Entry 9EBQ (electron microscopy, 3.16 A resolution); this record covers chains B and N of the 5 polymer chains in the assembly.

== Chain B ==
Protein: Guanine nucleotide-binding protein G(I)/G(S)/G(T) subunit beta-1
Source organism: Homo sapiens
UniProtKB: P62873 (GBB1_HUMAN); numbering as in UniProt (aligned over 2-340)
Amino-acid sequence (340 residues; numbered 1 to 340; the number before each row is that of its first residue):
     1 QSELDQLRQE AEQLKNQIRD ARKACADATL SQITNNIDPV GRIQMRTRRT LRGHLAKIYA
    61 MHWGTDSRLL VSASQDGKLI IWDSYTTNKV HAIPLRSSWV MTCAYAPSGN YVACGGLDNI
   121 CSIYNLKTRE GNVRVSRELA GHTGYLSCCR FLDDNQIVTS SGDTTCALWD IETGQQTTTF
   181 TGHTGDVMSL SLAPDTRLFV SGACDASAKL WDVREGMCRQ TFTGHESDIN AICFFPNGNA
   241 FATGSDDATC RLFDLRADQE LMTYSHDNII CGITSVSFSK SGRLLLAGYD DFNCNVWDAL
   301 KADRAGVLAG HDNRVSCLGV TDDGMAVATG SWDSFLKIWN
Unresolved in the structure: 1-3
Construct notes: expression tag (1)
Curated features (UniProtKB/Swiss-Prot):
  - modified residue: Ser2 (N-acetylserine), His266 (Phosphohistidine)
  - natural variant: Leu30 (L30F: In MRD42; uncertain significance), Arg52 (R52G: In MRD42), Gly64 (G64V: In MRD42), Asp76 (D76E: In MRD42; D76G: In MRD42), Gly77 (G77S: In MRD42), Lys78 (K78R: In MRD42), Ile80 (I80N: In MRD42; I80T: In MRD42), His91 (H91R: In MRD42; uncertain significance), Ala92 (A92T: In MRD42), Pro94 (P94S: In MRD42), Leu95 (L95P: In MRD42), Arg96 (R96L: In MRD42), 5 further natural variant entries in UniProt

== Chain N ==
Protein: Nanobody35
Source organism: Lama glama
Notes: antibody fragment or engineered binder
Amino-acid sequence (128 residues; numbered 1 to 128; the number before each row is that of its first residue):
     1 QVQLQESGGG LVQPGGSLRL SCAASGFTFS NYKMNWVRQA PGKGLEWVSD ISQSGASISY
    61 TGSVKGRFTI SRDNAKNTLY LQMNSLKPED TAVYYCARCP APFTRDCFDV TSTTYAYRGQ
   121 GTQVTVSS
Unresolved in the structure: 1, 127-128
Disulfide bonds: Cys22-Cys96, Cys99-Cys107

== Chain B / chain N interface ==
Residue-residue contacts (7; chain B residue first):
  Cys204(B) with Tyr117(N)
  Asp205(B) with Tyr117(N)
  Glu226(B) with Tyr32(N), hydrogen bond; Arg98(N), hydrogen bond (backbone-side chain)
  Ser227(B) with Pro100(N), hydrogen bond (side chain-backbone); Tyr117(N)
  Asp228(B) with Tyr117(N), hydrogen bond
Other interface residues (no listed pair), chain B (10 interface residues in all): Thr184, Ala206, His225, Asp246, Ile270
Other interface residues (no listed pair), chain N (12 interface residues in all): Val2, Phe27, Thr28, Ala101, Pro102, Phe103, Thr114, Ala116

== Summary ==
The interface between chain B and chain N involves 10 residues on one side and 12 on the other; the contacts
include 4 hydrogen bonds. Among the polar pairs are Glu226(B)-Tyr32(N), Glu226(B)-Arg98(N) and
Ser227(B)-Pro100(N).
Chain B is Guanine nucleotide-binding protein G(I)/G(S)/G(T) subunit beta-1 (Homo sapiens) and chain N is
Nanobody35 (Lama glama); the structure, Peptide 2 (GLP-1 (ACPC18)) bound to GLP-1R/Gs complex (conformer 2),
was determined by electron microscopy together with 9EBN and 9EBO from the same study.
